PDB entry 5BUT | X-ray diffraction, 5.97 A resolution (low resolution: residue-level contacts below are approximate; hydrogen-bond / salt-bridge calls are withheld) | chains A and E of the 6 polymer chains in the assembly

Chain A (and E):
Protein: Ktr system potassium uptake protein A
From: Bacillus subtilis
Notes: fragment: regulatory domain; chain E of this document is another copy of the same molecule, construct and numbering; everything in this record applies to it too
UniProt: O32080 (KTRA_BACSU); the construct has insertions or renumbered stretches relative to UniProt, so the offset changes along the chain: 1-144 = UniProt 1-144; 149-282 = UniProt 7-140
Sequence (288 residues; numbered 1 to 288; the number before each row is that of its first residue):
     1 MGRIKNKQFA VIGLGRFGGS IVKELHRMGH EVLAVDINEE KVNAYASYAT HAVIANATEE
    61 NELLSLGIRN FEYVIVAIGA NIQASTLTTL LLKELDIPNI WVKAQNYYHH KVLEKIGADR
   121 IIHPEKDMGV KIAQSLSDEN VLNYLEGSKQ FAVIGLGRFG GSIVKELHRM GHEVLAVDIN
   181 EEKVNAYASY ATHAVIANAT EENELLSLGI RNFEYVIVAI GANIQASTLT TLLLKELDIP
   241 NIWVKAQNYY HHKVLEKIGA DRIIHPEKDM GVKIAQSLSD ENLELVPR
Disordered / not traced: 1-6, 141-148, 283-288
Construct notes: linker (145-148); expression tag (283-288); engineered mutation V22 (Cys in O32080)
Swiss-Prot annotation at these positions:
  - binding site (NAD(+)): R16, D36 to N38, N56, A57, I78 to A80, K103 to Q105, H109, E125, R158, D178 to N180, N198, A199, I220 to A222, K245 to Q247, H251, E267
What the authors report for this chain:
  - conformationally variable residues (domain motion): L66, F71

Chain A / chain E interface:
Residue-residue contacts (18; chain A residue first):
  T200(A) - Y250(E)
  E202(A) - Y250(E)
  I224(A) - Q225(E)
  Q225(A) - I224(E)
  L229(A) - Y250(E)
  L232(A) - Y250(E)
  L233(A) - Y250(E)
  E236(A) - K253(E)
  Y250(A) - T200(E)
  Y250(A) - E202(E)
  Y250(A) - L229(E)
  Y250(A) - L233(E)
  K253(A) - E236(E)
  K257(A) - L232(E)
  K257(A) - K257(E)
  K257(A) - I258(E)
  I258(A) - V254(E)
  I258(A) - K257(E)
Also at the interface, not in a pair above, chain E (14 interface residues in all): Y249

Summary:
12 residues of chain A and 14 residues of chain E are in contact. Curated annotation (UniProt) lists 28
NAD+-binding residues on chain A. The paper reports conformational variability at L66(A) and F71(A).
Both chains are Ktr system potassium uptake protein A (Bacillus subtilis). Entry 5BUT (Crystal structure of
inactive conformation of KtrAB K+ transporter) was determined by X-ray diffraction.
